1XJZ - chain A; structure by X-ray diffraction, 1.88 A resolution.

Chain A:
Name: Heme oxygenase 1
Organism: Homo sapiens
Notes: EC 1.14.99.3
Reference sequence: P09601 (HMOX1_HUMAN); residues 1-233 here = UniProt positions 1-233
Sequence (233 residues; numbered 1 to 233; the number before each row is that of its first residue):
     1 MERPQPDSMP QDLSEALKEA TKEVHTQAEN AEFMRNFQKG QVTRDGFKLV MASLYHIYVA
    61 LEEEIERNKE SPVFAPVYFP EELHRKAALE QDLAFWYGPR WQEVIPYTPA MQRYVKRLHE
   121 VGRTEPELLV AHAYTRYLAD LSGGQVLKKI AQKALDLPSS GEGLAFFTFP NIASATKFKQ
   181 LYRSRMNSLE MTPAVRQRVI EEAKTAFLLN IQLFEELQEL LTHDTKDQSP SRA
Disordered / not traced: 1-9, 224-233
Construct notes: engineered mutation Ala139 (Gly in P09601)
Metal / ion sites: heme Fe near His25 (its only coordinating residue here)
Small-molecule neighbours: heme (HEM): Ser14, Lys18, His25, Ala28, Glu29, Met34, Gln38, Tyr134, Thr135, Arg136, Leu138, Ala139, Ser142, Arg183, Phe207, Asn210, Phe214
Swiss-Prot annotation at these positions:
  - binding site (heme b): Lys18, His25, Tyr134, Arg183
  - site: Asp140 (Important for catalytic activity)
  - modified residue: Ser229 (Phosphoserine)
  - mutagenesis: Asp140 (D140A/H/N/F/L: Inactive as a heme oxygenase but active as a peroxidase)

Summary:
Chain A binds heme. UniProt lists 4 heme b-binding residues and one mutagenesis site.
Chain A is Heme oxygenase 1 (Homo sapiens); the structure, Crystal Structures of the G139A, G139A-NO and G143H
Mutants of Human Heme Oxygenase-1, was determined by X-ray diffraction (same publication as 1XK1 and 1XK0).
